Entry 1LE9 (X-ray diffraction, 3.00 A resolution); this record covers chains C and A of the 4 polymer chains in the assembly.

[Chain C]
Molecule: 12-nt DNA strand
Sequence (12 nucleotides; each row starts with the number of its first residue):
   701 TGGGACTTTCCT

[Chain A]
Name: Nuclear factor nf-kappa-B P65 subunit
From: Mus musculus
Notes: fragment: p65 RHR
UniProt: Q04207 (TF65_MOUSE); residues 20-291 here = UniProt positions 20-291
Amino-acid sequence (274 residues; each row starts with the number of its first residue):
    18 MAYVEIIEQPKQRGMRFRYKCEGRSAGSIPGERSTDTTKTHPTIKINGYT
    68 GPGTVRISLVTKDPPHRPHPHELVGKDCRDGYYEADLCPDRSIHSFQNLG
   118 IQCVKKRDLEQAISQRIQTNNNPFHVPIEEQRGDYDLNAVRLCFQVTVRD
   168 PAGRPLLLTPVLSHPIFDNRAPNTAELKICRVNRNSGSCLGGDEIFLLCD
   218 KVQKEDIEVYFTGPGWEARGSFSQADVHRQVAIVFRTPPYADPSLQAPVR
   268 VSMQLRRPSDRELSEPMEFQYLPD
Disordered / not traced: 18
Sequence notes: cloning artifact (18-19)
Curated features (UniProtKB/Swiss-Prot):
  - modified residue: Cys38 (Cysteine persulfide), Lys122 (N6-acetyllysine), Lys123 (N6-acetyllysine), Thr176 (Phosphothreonine), Lys218 (N6-acetyllysine), Lys221 (N6-acetyllysine), Thr254 (Phosphothreonine), Ser276 (Phosphoserine), Ser281 (Phosphoserine)
  - cross-link (Glycyl lysine isopeptide (Lys-Gly)): Lys37 (interchain with G-Cter in SUMO3), Lys122 (interchain with G-Cter in SUMO3), Lys123 (interchain with G-Cter in SUMO3)
  - mutagenesis: Cys38 (C38S: Abolishes sulfhydration and impairs interaction with RPS3), Ser281 (S281A/E: Abolishes DNA-binding and transcriptional activity)

[How chain C and chain A interact]
Contacting residue pairs - 18 pairs, chain C then chain A:
  DG704(C) - Lys221(A)  phosphate contact
  DG704(C) - Arg246(A)  salt bridge to the phosphate
  DA705(C) - Lys221(A)  salt bridge to the phosphate
  DA705(C) - Arg246(A)  salt bridge to the phosphate
  DA705(C) - Gln247(A)  hydrogen bond to the phosphate
  DC706(C) - Pro189(A)  phosphate contact
  DC706(C) - Gln220(A)  phosphate contact
  DC706(C) - Gln247(A)  phosphate contact
  DT708(C) - Tyr36(A)  hydrogen bond to the phosphate
  DT708(C) - Lys122(A)  phosphate contact
  DT708(C) - Lys123(A)  hydrogen bond to the phosphate
  DT708(C) - Arg187(A)  base contact
  DT709(C) - Tyr36(A)  phosphate contact
  DT709(C) - Cys38(A)  hydrogen bond to the phosphate
  DT709(C) - Glu39(A)  base contact
  DT709(C) - Lys122(A)  phosphate contact
  DT709(C) - Arg187(A)  hydrogen bond to the base
  DC710(C) - Glu39(A)  hydrogen bond to the base
Also at the interface, not in a pair above, chain C (7 interface residues in all): DT707
Also at the interface, not in a pair above, chain A (12 interface residues in all): Arg35

[Summary]
7 residues of chain C and 12 residues of chain A are in contact, with 6 hydrogen bonds and 3 salt bridges.
Polar contacts include DT709(C)-Arg187(A), DC710(C)-Glu39(A) and DA705(C)-Gln247(A). Curated annotation
(UniProt) lists 2 mutagenesis sites on chain A.
Here chain C is a 12-nt DNA strand and chain A is Nuclear factor nf-kappa-B P65 subunit (Mus musculus). Entry
1LE9 (Crystal structure of a NF-kB heterodimer bound to the Ig/HIV-kB siti) was determined by X-ray
diffraction (same publication as 1LE5).
